Entry 6N7X (electron microscopy, 3.60 A resolution); this record covers chains A and R of the 16 polymer chains in the assembly.

Chain A:
Molecule: U1 small nuclear ribonucleoprotein 70 kDa homolog
From: Saccharomyces cerevisiae (strain ATCC 204508 / S288c)
UniProtKB: Q00916 (RU17_YEAST); residues 1-300 here = UniProt positions 1-300
Sequence (300 residues; numbered 1 to 300; the number before each row is that of its first residue):
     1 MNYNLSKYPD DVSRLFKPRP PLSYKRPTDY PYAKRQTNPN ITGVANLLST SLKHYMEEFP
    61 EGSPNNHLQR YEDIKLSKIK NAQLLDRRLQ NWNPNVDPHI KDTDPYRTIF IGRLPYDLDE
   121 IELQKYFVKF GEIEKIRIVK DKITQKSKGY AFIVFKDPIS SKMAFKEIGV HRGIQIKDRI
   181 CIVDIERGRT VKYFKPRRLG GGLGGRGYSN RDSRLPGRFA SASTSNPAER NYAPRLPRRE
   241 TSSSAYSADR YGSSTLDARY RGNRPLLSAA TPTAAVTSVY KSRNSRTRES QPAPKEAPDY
Unresolved in the structure: 92-93, 189-300
Swiss-Prot annotation at these positions:
  - mutagenesis: Pro-18 to Pro-98 (Severely temperature-sensitive. Defective in pre-mRNA splicing), Pro-18 to Asn-93 (Fails to complement the growth and splicing defective, temperature-sensitive phenotype of the null allele at 30 degrees Celsius. No association with U1 snRNP), Trp-92 to Ala-248 (Associates with U1 snRNP), Lys-148 (K148L: No splicing defects. Associates with U1 snRNP; when associated with T-150 and L-152), Tyr-150 (Y150T: No splicing defects. Associates with U1 snRNP; when associated with L-148 and L-152), Phe-152 (F152L: No splicing defects. Associates with U1 snRNP; when associated with L-148 and T-150)

Chain R:
Molecule: U1 snRNA
From: Saccharomyces cerevisiae S288c
Sequence (568 nucleotides; row label = number of the first residue in the row):
     1 AUACUUACCU UAAGAUAUCA GAGGAGAUCA AGAAGUCCUA CUGAUCAAAC AUGCGCUUCC
    61 AAUAGUAGAA GGACGUUAAG CAUUUAUCAU UGAACUAUAA UUGUUCAUUG AAGUCAUUGA
   121 UGCAAACUCC UUGGUCACAC ACACAUACGG CGCGGAAGGC GUGUUUGCUG ACGUUUCCAU
   181 UCCCUUGUUU CAAUCAUUGG UUAAUCCCUU GAUUCCUUUG GGGAUUUUUG GGUUAAACUG
   241 AUUUUUGGGG CCCUUUGUUU CUUCUGCCUG GAGAAGUUUG ACACCAAAUU CAAAUUGGUG
   301 UUAGGGGAGC UGGGGCCUUU CAAAAGAGAG CUUUGUAGAG GCAUUCUUUU UGACUACUUU
   361 UCUCUAGCGU GCCAUUUUAG UUUUUGACGG CAGAUUCGAA UGAACUUAAG UUUAUGAUGA
   421 AGGUAUGGCU GUUGAGAUUA UUUGGUCGGG AUUGUAGUUU GAAGAUGUGC UCUUUUGAGC
   481 AGUCUCAACU UUGCUCGUUC CCGUUAUGGG AAAAAUUUUG GAAGGUCUUG GUAGGAACGG
   541 GUGGAUCUUA UAAUUUUUGA UUUAUUUU
Unresolved in the structure: 1-10, 26-32, 40, 98-102, 143-148, 176, 203-235, 290-293, 326-515, 566-568

Interface between chain A and chain R:
Contacting residue pairs (19):
  Arg-26(A) / A120(R)  hydrogen bond to the sugar
  Asp-29(A) / U561(R)  base contact
  Tyr-30(A) / U561(R)  hydrogen bond to the base
  Tyr-30(A) / U563(R)  stacking on the base
  Lys-34(A) / U563(R)  hydrogen bond to the base
  Arg-35(A) / U561(R)  hydrogen bond to the base
  Arg-35(A) / U563(R)  base contact
  Gln-36(A) / A560(R)  base contact
  Gln-36(A) / U561(R)  sugar contact
  Gln-36(A) / U563(R)  hydrogen bond to the base
  Gln-36(A) / A564(R)  hydrogen bond to the base
  Thr-37(A) / G559(R)  base contact
  Thr-37(A) / A560(R)  hydrogen bond to the sugar
  Thr-37(A) / A564(R)  base contact
  Asn-38(A) / A564(R)  base contact
  Pro-39(A) / A564(R)  base contact
  Asn-40(A) / A564(R)  hydrogen bond to the sugar
  Asn-40(A) / U565(R)  hydrogen bond to the sugar
  Asn-81(A) / A34(R)  sugar contact
Other interface residues (no listed pair), chain A (13 interface residues in all): Tyr-24, Lys-78
Other interface residues (no listed pair), chain R (12 interface residues in all): A33, G35, U114, U121

Overview:
The interface between chain A and chain R involves 13 residues on one side and 12 on the other, with 9
hydrogen bonds and 1 aromatic stacking contact. Polar contacts include Tyr-30(A)/U561(R), Lys-34(A)/U563(R)
and Arg-35(A)/U561(R). UniProt lists 8 mutagenesis sites on chain A.
Chain A is U1 small nuclear ribonucleoprotein 70 kDa homolog (Saccharomyces cerevisiae (strain ATCC 204508 /
S288c)) and chain R is U1 snRNA (Saccharomyces cerevisiae S288c); the structure, S. cerevisiae U1 snRNP, was
determined by electron microscopy.
